PDB entry 5MA5 | X-ray diffraction, 1.85 A resolution | chains B and A

# Chain B
Protein: Green fluorescent protein
From: Aequorea victoria
UniProt: P42212 (GFP_AEQVI); aligned to UniProt positions 2-238 over residues 2-238
Amino-acid sequence (243 residues; numbered -4 to 240; 2 numbers in that range are skipped by the numbering (no residue carries them; nothing is unmodelled there); the number before each row is that of its first residue; numbers below 1 keep their minus sign (Gly-4 is residue -4)):
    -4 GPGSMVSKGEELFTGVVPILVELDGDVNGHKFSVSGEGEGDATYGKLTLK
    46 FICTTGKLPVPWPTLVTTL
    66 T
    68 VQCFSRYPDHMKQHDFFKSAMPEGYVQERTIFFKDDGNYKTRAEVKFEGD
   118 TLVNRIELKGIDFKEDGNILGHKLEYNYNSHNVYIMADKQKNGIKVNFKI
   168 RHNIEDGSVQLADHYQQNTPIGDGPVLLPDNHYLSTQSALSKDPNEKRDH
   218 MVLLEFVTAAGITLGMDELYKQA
Disordered / not traced: -4 to 1, 232-240
Construct notes: expression tag (-4 to 1, 239-240); conflict Leu64 (Phe in P42212), Leu231 (His in P42212); chromophore (66, 66, 66)
Modified positions: Thr66 (chromophore; CRO)
Glycans and other covalent adducts: covalent link Leu64-Thr66; covalent link Thr66-Val68
Bound ions: Na+: Asp129 (together with citric acid) (shared with 1 residue of chain C)

# Chain A
Protein: K11
From: synthetic construct
Amino-acid sequence (302 residues; numbered 9 to 310; the number before each row is that of its first residue):
     9 GPGSDLGKKLLEAARAGQDDEVRILMANGADVNAADDVGVTPLHLAAQRG
    59 HLEIVEVLLKYGADVNAADLWGQTPLHLAATAGHLEIVEVLLKNGADVNA
   109 RDNIGHTPLHLAAWAGHLEIVEVLLKYGADVNAQDKFGKTPFDLAIDNGN
   159 EDIAEVLQKAAGGGSGGGSGGGDVNAYDEVGWTPLHKAAWGHLEKVEDLL
   209 KNGADVNAADIDGYTPLHLAAFSGHLEIVEVLLKYGADVNADDQAGFTPL
   259 HLAAIFGHLEIVEVLLKNGADVNAQDKFGKTPFDLAIDNGNEDIAEILQK
   309 AA
Disordered / not traced: 9-12
Bound ions: Na+: Gly58 (together with citric acid) (shared with 1 residue of chain D)

# Chain B / chain A interface
Residue-residue contacts (69):
  Tyr39(B) with Thr89(A), hydrogen bond (side chain-backbone); Ala90(A); Trp122(A), hydrogen bond (backbone-side chain); Ala123(A), hydrophobic; His125(A), hydrogen bond
  Lys41(B) with Gln81(A), hydrogen bond; Leu86(A)
  Thr43(B) with Trp79(A); Gln81(A)
  Leu44(B) with Trp79(A), hydrogen bond (backbone-side chain)
  Arg73(B) with Asn156(A), hydrogen bond (side chain-backbone); Asn158(A)
  Tyr145(B) with Phe145(A)
  Asn146(B) with Phe145(A)
  Ser147(B) with Phe145(A); Val188(A)
  Asn149(B) with Val188(A); Trp190(A)
  Tyr151(B) with Trp190(A); Trp198(A), hydrophobic; Asp218(A); Tyr222(A); Leu227(A); Phe230(A), hydrophobic
  Ile152(B) with Phe230(A)
  Met153(B) with Phe230(A), hydrophobic; Phe264(A), hydrophobic
  Lys156(B) with Asp296(A), hydrogen bond (side chain-backbone); Asn297(A), hydrogen bond
  Lys166(B) with Asp220(A), hydrogen bond (side chain-backbone); Tyr222(A); Gln252(A), hydrogen bond (side chain-backbone); Lys285(A)
  Arg168(B) with Ile219(A)
  Asp180(B) with Lys285(A), salt bridge
  Tyr182(B) with Phe286(A)
  Asn198(B) with Phe230(A), hydrogen bond (side chain-backbone); Phe264(A)
  His199(B) with Trp198(A); Phe230(A)
  Tyr200(B) with Trp190(A); Trp198(A), hydrophobic
  Gln204(B) with Ile112(A); His114(A), hydrogen bond; Asp143(A), hydrogen bond; Phe145(A); Lys147(A)
  Ser205(B) with Ile112(A); Phe145(A)
  Ala206(B) with Asn111(A); Ile112(A), hydrophobic
  Ser208(B) with Leu78(A); Asn111(A), hydrogen bond
  Asp210(B) with Leu78(A)
  Val219(B) with Leu78(A); Trp79(A)
  Leu220(B) with Trp79(A), hydrogen bond (backbone-side chain)
  Leu221(B) with Trp79(A); Asp110(A); Asn111(A); Ile112(A)
  Phe223(B) with Ile112(A), hydrophobic; His114(A); Leu119(A), hydrophobic; Trp122(A)
  Thr225(B) with Trp122(A); Asn156(A)
  Gly228(B) with Trp198(A)
  Thr230(B) with His200(A), hydrogen bond
Interface residues without a listed pair, chain B (38 interface residues in all): Lys45, His148, Gln157, Pro211, Val224, Ala227
Interface residues without a listed pair, chain A (39 interface residues in all): Asp45, Leu152, Asp155, Ala253
Interface features reported in the paper:
  - specific contacts: Trp79(A)-Leu44(B) (hydrogen bond), Trp79(A)-Leu220(B) (hydrogen bond), Gln81(A)-Lys41(B) (hydrogen bond), His114(A)-Gln204(B) (hydrogen bond), Asp143(A)-Gln204(B) (hydrogen bond), Asn156(A)-Arg73(B) (hydrogen bond)

# In short
The interface between chain B and chain A involves 38 residues on one side and 39 on the other, with 16
hydrogen bonds and 1 salt bridge. Polar pairs include Asp180(B)-Lys285(A), Tyr39(B)-Thr89(A) and
Tyr39(B)-Trp122(A). The authors report hydrogen bonds between Trp79(A) and Leu44(B), Trp79(A) and Leu220(B)
and Gln81(A) and Lys41(B) among others.
Chain B is Green fluorescent protein (Aequorea victoria) and chain A is K11 (synthetic construct); the
structure, GFP-binding DARPin fusion gc_K11, was determined by X-ray diffraction, deposited together with
5MA3, 5MA4, 5MA6, 5MA8, 5MA9, 5MAD and 5MAK.
